Entry 3LZ0 (X-ray diffraction, 2.50 A resolution); this record covers chains G and I of the 10 polymer chains in the assembly.

Chain G:
Protein: Histone H2A
Organism: Xenopus laevis
Reference sequence: Q6AZJ8 (Q6AZJ8_XENLA); residues 1-119 here correspond to UniProt positions 2-120 (UniProt number = residue number + 1)
Amino-acid sequence (119 residues; row label = number of the first residue in the row):
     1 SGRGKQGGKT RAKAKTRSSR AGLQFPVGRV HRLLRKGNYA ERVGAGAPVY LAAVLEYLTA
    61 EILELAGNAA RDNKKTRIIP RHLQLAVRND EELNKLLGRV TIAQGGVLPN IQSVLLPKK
Disordered / not traced: 1-13, 119

Chain I:
Molecule: 145-nt DNA strand
Sequence (145 nucleotides; row label = number of the first residue in the row; numbers below 1 keep their minus sign (DA-72 is residue -72)):
   -72 ATCAGAATCC CGGTGCCGAG GCCGCTCAAT TGGTCGTAGA CAGCTCTAGC ACCGCTTAAA
   -12 CGCACGTACG CGCTGTCCCC CGCGTTTTAA CCGCCAAGGG GATTACTCCC TAGTCTCCAG
    48 GCACGTGTCA GATATATACA TCGAT
Bound ions: Mn2+ site 1 near DA-72 (its only coordinating residue here); Mn2+ site 2 near DG-61 (its only coordinating residue here); Mn2+ site 3 near DG-34 (its only coordinating residue here); Mn2+ site 4 near DG27 (its only coordinating residue here)

Chain G / chain I interface:
Pairs across the interface (15; chain G residue first):
  Pro26(G) - DG48(I)  phosphate contact
  Arg29(G) - DG48(I)  hydrogen bond to the phosphate
  Arg29(G) - DC49(I)  salt bridge to the phosphate
  Arg35(G) - DA39(I)  phosphate contact
  Arg42(G) - DT38(I)  sugar contact
  Arg42(G) - DA39(I)  sugar contact
  Val43(G) - DT38(I)  sugar contact
  Val43(G) - DA39(I)  hydrogen bond to the phosphate
  Gly44(G) - DT38(I)  phosphate contact
  Ala45(G) - DT38(I)  phosphate contact
  Lys75(G) - DA59(I)  phosphate contact
  Thr76(G) - DA57(I)  phosphate contact
  Thr76(G) - DG58(I)  phosphate contact
  Arg77(G) - DA57(I)  hydrogen bond to the sugar
  Arg77(G) - DG58(I)  hydrogen bond to the phosphate
Also at the interface, not in a pair above, chain G (12 interface residues in all): Thr16, Glu41
Also at the interface, not in a pair above, chain I (8 interface residues in all): DG47

Summary:
The interface between chain G and chain I involves 12 residues on one side and 8 on the other, with 4 hydrogen
bonds and 1 salt bridge. Polar contacts include Arg77(G)-DA57(I), Arg29(G)-DG48(I) and Val43(G)-DA39(I).
Chain G is Histone H2A (Xenopus laevis) and chain I is a 145-nt DNA strand; the structure, Crystal Structure
of Nucleosome Core Particle Composed of the Widom 601 DNA Sequence (orientation 1), was determined by X-ray
diffraction (same publication as 3LZ1).
